Entry 6L49 (electron microscopy, 18.90 A resolution (very low resolution: no residue pairs are listed; an interface is given only as per-side residue counts)); this record covers chains J and R of the 26 polymer chains in the assembly.

# Chain J
Molecule: 485-nt DNA strand
Sequence (485 nucleotides; numbered -242 to 242; the number before each row is that of its first residue; numbers below 1 keep their minus sign (DA-242 is residue -242)):
  -242 ATCGATGTATATATCTGACACGTGCCTGGAGACTAGGGAGTAATCCCCTT
  -192 GGCGGTTAAAACGCGGGGGACAGCGCGTACGTGCGTTTAAGCGGTGCTAG
  -142 AGCTGTCTACGACCAATTGAGCGGCCTCGGCACCGGGATTCTGATTATCC
   -92 AGGCCGTTGGGGCCTATCCAATCGATGTATATATCTGACACGTGCCTGGA
   -42 GACTAGGGAGTAATCCCCTTGGCGGTTAAAACGCGGGGGACAGCGCGTAC
     8 GTGCGTTTAAGCGGTGCTAGAGCTGTCTACGACCAATTGAGCGGCCTCGG
    58 CACCGGGATTCTGATTATCCAGGCCGTCCGGGCCTATCCAATCGATGTAT
   108 ATATCTGACACGTGCCTGGAGACTAGGGAGTAATCCCCTTGGCGGTTAAA
   158 ACGCGGGGGACAGCGCGTACGTGCGTTTAAGCGGTGCTAGAGCTGTCTAC
   208 GACCAATTGAGCGGCCTCGGCACCGGGATTCTGAT

# Chain R
Name: Histone H2B type 1-J
Source organism: Homo sapiens
UniProt: P06899 (H2B1J_HUMAN); residues -3 to 122 here correspond to UniProt positions 1-126 (UniProt number = residue number + 4)
Amino-acid sequence (129 residues; numbered -6 to 122; the number before each row is that of its first residue; numbers below 1 keep their minus sign (Gly-6 is residue -6)):
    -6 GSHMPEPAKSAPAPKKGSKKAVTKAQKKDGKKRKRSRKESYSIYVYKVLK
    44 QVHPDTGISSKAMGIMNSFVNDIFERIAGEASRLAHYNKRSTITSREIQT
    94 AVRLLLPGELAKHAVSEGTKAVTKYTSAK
Unresolved in the structure: -6 to 28, 122
Construct notes: expression tag (-6 to -4)
Swiss-Prot annotation at these positions:
  - modified residue: Pro-2 (N-acetylproline), Glu-1 (ADP-ribosyl glutamic acid), Lys2 (N6-(2-hydroxyisobutyryl)lysine), Ser3 (ADP-ribosylserine), Lys8 (N6-(beta-hydroxybutyryl)lysine), Lys9 (N6-(2-hydroxyisobutyryl)lysine), Ser11 (Phosphoserine), Lys12 (N6-acetyllysine), Lys13 (N6-(beta-hydroxybutyryl)lysine), Lys17 (N6-(2-hydroxyisobutyryl)lysine), Lys20 (N6-(2-hydroxyisobutyryl)lysine), Lys21 (N6-(2-hydroxyisobutyryl)lysine), Lys31 (N6-(2-hydroxyisobutyryl)lysine), Glu32 (PolyADP-ribosyl glutamic acid), Ser33 (Phosphoserine), Lys40 (N6-(2-hydroxyisobutyryl)lysine), Lys43 (N6-(2-hydroxyisobutyryl)lysine), Lys54 (N6,N6-dimethyllysine), Arg76 (Dimethylated arginine), Lys82 (N6,N6,N6-trimethyllysine) and 6 more in UniProt
  - glycosylation: Ser109 (O-linked (GlcNAc) serine)
  - cross-link (Glycyl lysine isopeptide (Lys-Gly)): Lys2 (interchain with G-Cter in SUMO2), Lys17 (interchain with G-Cter in SUMO2), Lys31 (interchain with G-Cter in ubiquitin), Lys117 (interchain with G-Cter in ubiquitin)

# Chain J / chain R interface
At this resolution (19 A) residue pairs are not listed: 12 residues of chain J and 14 of chain R lie at the interface.

# In short
Chain J and chain R form an interface of 12 and 14 residues respectively.
Here chain J is a 485-nt DNA strand and chain R is Histone H2B type 1-J (Homo sapiens). Entry 6L49 (H3-CA-H3
tri-nucleosome with the 22 base-pair linker DNA) was determined by electron microscopy, deposited together
with 6L4A.
